Entry 8BV4 (X-ray diffraction, 1.95 A resolution); this record covers chain A.

[Chain A]
Protein: Beta-lactamase
Source organism: Mycobacterium tuberculosis (strain ATCC 25618 / H37Rv)
Notes: EC 3.5.2.6
Reference sequence: A5U493 (BLAC_MYCTA); the construct lacks a stretch of the UniProt sequence and is renumbered around it, so the offset changes along the chain: 29-83 = UniProt 43-97; 86-145 = UniProt 98-157; 146-238 = UniProt 162-254; 240-252 = UniProt 255-267; 1 more segments
Sequence (265 residues; each row starts with the number of its first residue; note: 4 numbers in that range are skipped by the numbering (no residue carries them; nothing is unmodelled there); a row labelled like 145A-145D holds insertion residues (145A, then the next letters in order)):
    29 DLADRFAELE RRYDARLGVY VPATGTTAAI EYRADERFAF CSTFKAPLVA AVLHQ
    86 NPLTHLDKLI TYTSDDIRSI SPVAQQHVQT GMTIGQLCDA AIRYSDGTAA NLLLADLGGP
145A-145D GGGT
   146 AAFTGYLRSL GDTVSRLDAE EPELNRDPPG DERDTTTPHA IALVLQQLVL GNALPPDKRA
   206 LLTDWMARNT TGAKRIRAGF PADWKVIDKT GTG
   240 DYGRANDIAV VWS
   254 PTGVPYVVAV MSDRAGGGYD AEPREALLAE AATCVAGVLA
Small-molecule neighbours: Vaborbactam (4D6): Cys69, Ser70, Lys73, Ile105, Ser130, Glu166, Asn170, Thr216, Arg220, Lys234, Thr235, Gly236, Thr237, Gly238, Asp240
Swiss-Prot annotation at these positions:
  - active site: Ser70 (Acyl-ester intermediate), Glu166 (Proton acceptor)
  - binding site (substrate): Ser130, Thr235 to Thr237
  - site: Lys73 (Increases nucleophilicity of active site Ser), Ile105 (Functions as a gatekeeper residue that regulates substrate accessibility to the enzyme active site)

[Overview]
Bound to chain A: Vaborbactam. From UniProt: active-site residues Ser70 and Glu166 and 4 substrate-binding
residues.
Chain A is Beta-lactamase (Mycobacterium tuberculosis (strain ATCC 25618 / H37Rv)); the structure, Structure
of BlaC from Mycobacterium tuberculosis in complex with vaborbactam, was determined by X-ray diffraction
together with 8BTU, 8BTV and 8BTW from the same study.
